Entry 8VVH (electron microscopy, 3.95 A resolution); this record covers chains A and B of the 4 polymer chains in the assembly.

[Chain A]
Name: Glutamate receptor ionotropic, NMDA 1
Organism: Rattus norvegicus
Reference sequence: P35439 (NMDZ1_RAT); numbering as in UniProt (aligned over 25-393)
Amino-acid sequence (369 residues; each row starts with the number of its first residue):
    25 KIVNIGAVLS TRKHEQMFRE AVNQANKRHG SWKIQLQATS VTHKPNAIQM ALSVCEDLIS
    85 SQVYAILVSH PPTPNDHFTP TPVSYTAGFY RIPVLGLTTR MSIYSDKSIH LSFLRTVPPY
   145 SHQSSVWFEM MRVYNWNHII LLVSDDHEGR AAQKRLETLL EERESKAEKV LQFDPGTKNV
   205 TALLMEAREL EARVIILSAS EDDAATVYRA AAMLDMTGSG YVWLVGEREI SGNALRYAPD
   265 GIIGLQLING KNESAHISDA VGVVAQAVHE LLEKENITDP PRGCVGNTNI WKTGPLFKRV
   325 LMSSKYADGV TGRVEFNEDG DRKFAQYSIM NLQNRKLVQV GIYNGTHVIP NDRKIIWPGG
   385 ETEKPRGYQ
Not modelled in the structure: 53-57
Disulfide bonds: Cys79-Cys308
Sequence notes: conflict Gln61 (Asn in P35439), Asp239 (Asn in P35439), Gln350 (Asn in P35439)
Curated features (UniProtKB/Swiss-Prot):
  - glycosylation (N-linked (GlcNAc...) asparagine): Asn203, Asn276, Asn300, Asn368

[Chain B]
Name: Glutamate receptor ionotropic, NMDA 2B
Organism: Rattus norvegicus
Reference sequence: Q00960 (NMDE2_RAT); numbering as in UniProt (aligned over 34-387)
Amino-acid sequence (354 residues; each row starts with the number of its first residue):
    34 SIGIAVILVG TSDEVAIKDA HEKDDFHHLS VVPRVELVAM NETDPKSIIT RICDLMSDRK
    94 IQGVVFADDT DQEAIAQILD FISAQTLTPI LGIHGGSSMI MADKDESSMF FQFGPSIEQQ
   154 ASVMLNIMEE YDWYIFSIVT TYFPGYQDFV NKIRSTIENS FVGWELEEVL LLDMSLDDGD
   214 SKIQNQLKKL QSPIILLYCT KEEATYIFEV ANSVGLTGYG YTWIVPSLVA GDTDTVPSEF
   274 PTGLISVSYD EWDYGLPARV RDGIAIITTA ASDMLSEHSF IPEPKSSCYN THEKRIYQSN
   334 MLNRYLINVT FEGRDLSFSE EGYQMHPKLV IILLNKERKW ERVGKWKDKS LQMK
Disulfide bonds: Cys86-Cys321
Sequence notes: conflict Asp348 (Asn in Q00960), Glu354 (Asp in Q00960)
Curated features (UniProtKB/Swiss-Prot):
  - binding site (Zn(2+)): His127, Glu284
  - glycosylation (N-linked (GlcNAc...) asparagine): Asn74, Asn341
  - mutagenesis: His60 (H60A: Normal zinc binding), His127 (H127A: Reduced zinc binding), Asp283 (D283A: Slightly reduced zinc binding), Glu284 (E284A: Reduced zinc binding), His311 (H311A: Normal zinc binding), His359 (H359A: Normal zinc binding)

[Chain A / chain B interface]
Pairs across the interface (19):
  Asn70(A) - Asn323(B)
  Ala71(A) - Phe114(B)  hydrophobic
  Ala71(A) - Gln118(B)
  Ile72(A) - Cys321(B)
  Ile72(A) - Tyr322(B)  hydrophobic
  Gln73(A) - Tyr322(B)
  Tyr109(A) - Gln110(B)
  Tyr109(A) - Phe114(B)  hydrophobic
  Phe113(A) - Thr76(B)
  Phe113(A) - Pro78(B)
  Phe113(A) - Ile111(B)  hydrophobic
  Ser132(A) - Pro177(B)
  Ile133(A) - Gln110(B)
  Cys308(A) - Asp77(B)
  Cys308(A) - Lys79(B)
  Val309(A) - Asp77(B)
  Val309(A) - Lys79(B)
  Arg323(A) - Ser208(B)  hydrogen bond (side chain-backbone)
  Arg323(A) - Asp210(B)
Other interface residues (no listed pair), chain A (16 interface residues in all): Leu76, Cys79, Pro106, Asn311, Thr312
Other interface residues (no listed pair), chain B (21 interface residues in all): Ile82, Cys86, Gln105, Ala107, Met134, Asp136, Thr324

[In short]
The interface between chain A and chain B involves 16 residues on one side and 21 on the other; the contacts
include 1 hydrogen bond. Its one hydrogen-bonded contact is Arg323(A)-Ser208(B).
Here chain A is Glutamate receptor ionotropic, NMDA 1 and chain B is Glutamate receptor ionotropic, NMDA 2B,
both from Rattus norvegicus. Entry 8VVH (rat GluN1a-2B Fab 003-102 local refinement) was determined by
electron microscopy together with 8VUH, 8VUJ, 8VUL, 8VUN, 8VUQ, 8VUR, 8VUT and 8VUY from the same study.
